Entry 6XWH (X-ray diffraction, 2.10 A resolution); this record covers chains B and D of the 4 polymer chains in the assembly.

Chain B:
Molecule: Hoxb13 DR0 Response Element, 3'-5' strand
Sequence (16 nucleotides; numbered 1 to 16; the number before each row is that of its first residue):
     1 CTTGGCCTTG ACCTTC

Chain D:
Molecule: Retinoic acid receptor RXR-alpha
From: Homo sapiens
UniProtKB: P19793 (RXRA_HUMAN), isoform P19793-2; residues 130-212 here correspond to UniProt positions 33-115 (UniProt number = residue number - 97)
Sequence (87 residues; row label = number of the first residue in the row):
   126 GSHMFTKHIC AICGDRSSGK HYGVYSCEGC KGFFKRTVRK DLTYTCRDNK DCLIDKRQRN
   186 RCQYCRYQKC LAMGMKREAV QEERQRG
Disordered / not traced: 126-131, 210-212
Sequence notes: expression tag (126-129)
Bound ions: Zn2+ site 1: Cys135, Cys138, Cys152, Cys155; Zn2+ site 2: Cys171, Cys177, Cys187, Cys190

Interface between chain B and chain D:
Pairs across the interface (13; chain B residue first):
  DT2(B) with Gln188(D), phosphate contact
  DT3(B) with Phe158(D), phosphate contact; Arg161(D), salt bridge to the phosphate; Asn185(D), hydrogen bond to the phosphate; Gln188(D), hydrogen bond to the phosphate
  DG4(B) with Glu153(D), sugar contact; Gly154(D), phosphate contact; Arg161(D), hydrogen bond to the base; Arg184(D), salt bridge to the phosphate; Asn185(D), hydrogen bond to the phosphate; Arg191(D), salt bridge to the phosphate
  DG5(B) with Glu153(D), phosphate contact
  DC6(B) with Glu153(D), hydrogen bond to the base
Other interface residues (no listed pair), chain D (9 interface residues in all): Lys156

In short:
5 residues of chain B and 9 residues of chain D are in contact, with 5 hydrogen bonds and 3 salt bridges.
Polar pairs include DG4(B)-Arg161(D), DC6(B)-Glu153(D) and DT3(B)-Asn185(D). Cys135(D), Cys138(D), Cys152(D)
and Cys155(D) coordinate Zn2+ site 1.
Here chain B is Hoxb13 DR0 Response Element, 3'-5' strand and chain D is Retinoic acid receptor RXR-alpha
(Homo sapiens). Entry 6XWH (Crystal Structure of the Human RXR DNA-Binding Domain Homodimer Bound to the Human
Hoxb13 DR0 Response ...) was determined by X-ray diffraction (same publication as 6XWG).
